PDB entry 5LBV | X-ray diffraction, 2.20 A resolution | chains A and B

# Chain A (and B)
Molecule: envelope protein E
Organism: Zika virus
Notes: chain B of this document is another copy of the same molecule, construct and numbering; everything in this record applies to it too
Reference sequence: A0A120IIH9 (A0A120IIH9_ZIKV); numbering as in UniProt (aligned over 1-408)
Chain sequence (447 residues; row label = number of the first residue in the row):
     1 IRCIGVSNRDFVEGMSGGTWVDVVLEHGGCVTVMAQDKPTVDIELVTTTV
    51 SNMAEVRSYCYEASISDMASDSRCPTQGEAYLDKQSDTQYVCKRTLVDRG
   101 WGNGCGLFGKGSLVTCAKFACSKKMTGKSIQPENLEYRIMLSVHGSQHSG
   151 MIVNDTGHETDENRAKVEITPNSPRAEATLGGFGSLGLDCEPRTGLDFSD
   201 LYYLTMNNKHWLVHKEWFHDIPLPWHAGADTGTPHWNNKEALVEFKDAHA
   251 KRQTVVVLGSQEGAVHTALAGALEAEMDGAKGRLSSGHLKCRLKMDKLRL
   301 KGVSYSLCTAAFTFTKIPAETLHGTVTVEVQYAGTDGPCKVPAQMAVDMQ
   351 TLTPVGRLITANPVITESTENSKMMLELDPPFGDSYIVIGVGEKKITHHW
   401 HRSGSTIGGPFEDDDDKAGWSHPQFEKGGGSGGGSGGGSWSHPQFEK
Not modelled in the structure: 15-17, 153-154, 196-199, 229-232, 404-447 (chain B: 193-197, 230-233, 404-447)
Construct notes: expression tag (409-447)
Cystine bridges: Cys3-Cys30, Cys60-Cys121, Cys74-Cys105, Cys92-Cys116, Cys190-Cys291, Cys308-Cys339
What the authors report for this chain:
  - post-translational modification sites: Asn154

# Chain A / chain B interface
Contacting residue pairs (48):
  Ile4(A) - Phe108(B)  hydrophobic
  Gly5(A) - Asp98(B)
  Gly5(A) - Phe108(B)
  Ser7(A) - Asp98(B)
  Trp101(A) - Ser149(B)
  Trp101(A) - Ile152(B)  hydrophobic
  Trp101(A) - Lys316(B)
  Trp101(A) - Ile317(B)
  Trp101(A) - Ala319(B)
  Trp101(A) - Thr327(B)
  Trp101(A) - Val328(B)
  Trp101(A) - Glu329(B)
  Trp101(A) - Met375(B)  hydrophobic
  Gly102(A) - Ile152(B)
  Gly102(A) - Val153(B)
  Cys105(A) - Lys316(B)
  Gly106(A) - Ala319(B)
  Phe108(A) - Ile4(B)  hydrophobic
  Phe108(A) - Gly5(B)
  Phe108(A) - Ala319(B)  hydrophobic
  Phe108(A) - Glu320(B)
  Phe108(A) - Thr321(B)
  Phe108(A) - Thr327(B)
  Lys209(A) - Leu258(B)
  Glu244(A) - His266(B)  salt bridge
  Lys246(A) - Glu274(B)  salt bridge
  Ser260(A) - Ser260(B)
  Ser260(A) - Gly263(B)  hydrogen bond (backbone-backbone)
  Gln261(A) - Gly263(B)
  Glu262(A) - Gly259(B)
  Gly263(A) - Leu258(B)
  Gly263(A) - Ser260(B)  hydrogen bond (backbone-backbone)
  Gly263(A) - Gln261(B)
  Ala264(A) - Gln261(B)
  Ala264(A) - Ala264(B)  hydrophobic
  His266(A) - Glu244(B)  salt bridge
  His266(A) - Leu258(B)
  Glu274(A) - Lys246(B)  salt bridge
  Lys316(A) - Trp101(B)
  Ile317(A) - Trp101(B)
  Ala319(A) - Gly106(B)
  Glu320(A) - Phe108(B)
  Thr321(A) - Phe108(B)
  Leu322(A) - Asp98(B)
  Leu322(A) - Gly109(B)
  Thr327(A) - Trp101(B)
  Thr327(A) - Phe108(B)
  Met375(A) - Trp101(B)  hydrophobic
Also at the interface, not in a pair above, chain A (32 interface residues in all): Asp98, Leu258, Gly259, Thr267, Val328, Glu329
Also at the interface, not in a pair above, chain B (37 interface residues in all): Ser7, Leu107, Lys110, Lys209, Val257, Glu262, Thr267, Pro318

# Summary
32 residues of chain A and 37 residues of chain B are in contact, with 2 hydrogen bonds and 4 salt bridges.
Polar contacts include Glu244(A)-His266(B), Lys246(A)-Glu274(B) and Ser260(A)-Gly263(B). The paper reports a
modification site at Asn154(A).
Chain A and chain B are both envelope protein E (Zika virus); the structure, Structural basis of zika and
dengue virus potent antibody cross-neutralization, was determined by X-ray diffraction, deposited together
with 5LCV.
